4JI6 - chains A and N of the 21 polymer chains in the assembly; structure by X-ray diffraction, 3.55 A resolution.

== Chain A ==
Molecule: 16S rRNA
Organism: Thermus thermophilus
Sequence (1522 nucleotides; each row starts with the number of its first residue; note: 42 numbers in that range are skipped by the numbering (no residue carries them; nothing is unmodelled there); a row labelled like 190A-190L holds insertion residues (190A, then the next letters in order); numbering starts at 0):
     0 UUUGUUGGAGAGUUUGAUCCUGGCUCAGGGUGAACGCUGGCGGCGUGCCU
    50 AAGACAUGCAAGUCGUGCGGG
    73 CCGCGGGGUUUU
    88 ACUCCG
    95 UGGUC
   101 AGCGGCGGACGGGUGAGUAACGCGUGGGU
  129A G
   130 ACCUACCCGGAAGAGGGGGACAACCCGGGGAAACUCGGGCUAAUCCCCCA
   180 UGUGGACCCGC
190A-190L CCCUUGGGGUGU
   191 GUCCAAAGGGCUUU
   216 GCCCGCUUCCGGAUGGGCCCGCGUCCCAUCAGCUAGUUGGUGGGGUAAUG
   266 GCCCACCAAGGCGACGACGGGUAGCCGGUCUGAGAGGAUGGCCGGCCACA
   316 GGGGCACUGAGACACGGGCCCCACUCCUACGGGAGGCAGCAGUUAGGAAU
   366 CUUCCGCAAUGGGCGCAAGCCUGACGGAGCGACGCCGCUUGGAGGAAGAA
   416 GCCCUUCGGGGUGUAAACUCCUGAA
   442 CCCGGGACGAAACCCCCGACGA
   474 GGGGACUGACGGUACCGGG
   494 GUAAUAGCGCCGGCCAACUCCGUGCCAGCAGCCGCGGUAAUACGGAGGGC
   544 GCGAGCGUUACCCGGAUUCACUGGGCGUAAAGGGCGUGUAGGCGGCCUGG
   594 GGCGUCCCAUGUGAAAGACCACGGCUCAACCGUGGGGGAGCGUGGGAUAC
   644 GCUCAGGCUAGACGGUGGGAGAGGGUGGUGGAAUUCCCGGAGUAGCGGUG
   694 AAAUGCGCAGAUACCGGGAGGAACGCCGAUGGCGAAGGCAGCCACCUGGU
   744 CCACCCGUGACGCUGAGGCGCGAAAGCGUGGGGAGCAAACCGGAUUAGAU
   794 ACCCGGGUAGUCCACGCCCUAAACGAUGCGCGCUAGGUCUCUGGGUCU
   848 CCUGGGGGCCGAAGCUAACGCGUUAAGCGCGCCGCCUGGGGAGUACGGCC
   898 GCAAGGCUGAAACUCAAAGGAAUUGACGGGGGCCCGCACAAGCGGUGGAG
   948 CAUGUGGUUUAAUUCGAAGXAACGCGAAGAACCUUACCAGGCCUUGACAU
   998 GCUAGG
 1003A G
  1004 AACCCGGGUGAAAGCCUGGGGUGCCCC
1030A-1030D GCGA
  1031 GGGGAGCCCUAGCACAGGUGCUGCAUGGCCGUCGUCAGCUCGUGCCGUGA
  1081 GGUGUUGGGUUAAGUCCCGCAACGAGCGCAACCCCCGCCGUUAGUUGCCA
  1131 GCGGUUCGGCCGGGCACUCUAACGGGACUGCCCGCGAAA
  1171 GCGGGAGGAAGGAGGGGACGACGUCUGGUCAGCAUGGCCCUUACGGCCUG
  1221 GGCGACACACGUGCUACAAUGCCCACUACAAAGCGAUGCCACCCGGCAAC
  1271 GGGGAGCUAAUCGCAAAAAGGUGGGCCCAGUUCGGAUUGGGGUCUGCAAC
  1321 CCGACCCCAUGAAGCCGGAAUCGCUAGUAAUCGCGGAUCAG
 1361A C
  1362 CAUGCCGCGGUGAAUACGUUCCCGGGCCUUGUACACACXGCCXGUXACGC
  1412 CAUGGGAGCGGGCUCUACCCGAAGUCGCCGGG
  1446 AGCCUACGGG
  1459 CAGGCGCCGAGGGUAGGGCCCGUGACUGGGGCGAAGUCGUAACAAGGUAG
  1509 CUGUACCGGAAGGUGCGGCUGGAUCCACUCCUUUCU
Not modelled in the structure: 0-2, 1534-1538
Construct notes: conflict C1534 (A2157 in M26923.1), A1535 (C2158 in M26923.1)
Modified residues: PSU (pseudouridine-5'-monophosphate) at position 516, 7MG (7N-methyl-8-hydroguanosine-5'-monophosphate) at position 527, M2G (N2-dimethylguanosine-5'-monophosphate) at position 966, 5MC (5-methylcytidine-5'-monophosphate) at position 967, 2MG (2N-methylguanosine-5'-monophosphate) at position 1207, 5MC (5-methylcytidine-5'-monophosphate) at position 1400, 4OC (4n,o2'-methylcytidine-5'-monophosphate) at position 1402, 5MC (5-methylcytidine-5'-monophosphate) at position 1404, 5MC (5-methylcytidine-5'-monophosphate) at position 1407, UR3 (3-methyluridine-5'-monophoshate) at position 1498, MA6 (6N-dimethyladenosine-5'-monophoshate) at position 1518, MA6 (6N-dimethyladenosine-5'-monophoshate) at position 1519, PSU (pseudouridine-5'-monophosphate) at position 1540, PSU (pseudouridine-5'-monophosphate) at position 1541
Bound ions: Mg2+ site 1: G3 (shared with 1 residue of chain D); Mg2+ site 2 near U12 (its only coordinating residue here); Mg2+ site 3 near G21 (its only coordinating residue here); Mg2+ site 4 near G22 (its only coordinating residue here); Mg2+ site 5: G22, U884; Mg2+ site 6 near G27 (its only coordinating residue here); Mg2+ site 7 near A53 (its only coordinating residue here); Mg2+ site 8: A59, U387; Mg2+ site 9 near G61 (its only coordinating residue here); Mg2+ site 10 near U83 (its only coordinating residue here); Mg2+ site 11 near G97 (its only coordinating residue here); Mg2+ site 12 near U98 (its only coordinating residue here); 102 more Mg2+ sites not listed
Reported in the primary citation:
  - conformationally variable residues: A1492, A1493
  - mutagenesis - C1490U: increased growth

== Chain N ==
Protein: Ribosomal protein S14
Organism: Thermus thermophilus
UniProt: Q5SHQ1 (RS14Z_THET8); numbering as in UniProt (aligned over 1-61)
Chain sequence (61 residues; row label = number of the first residue in the row):
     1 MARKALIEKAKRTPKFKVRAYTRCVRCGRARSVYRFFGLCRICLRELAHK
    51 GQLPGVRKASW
Not modelled in the structure: 1
Bound ions: Zn2+: Cys-24, Cys-27, Cys-40, Cys-43

== Interface between chain A and chain N ==
Residue-residue contacts - 73 pairs, chain A then chain N:
  G973(A) / Arg-29(N)  hydrogen bond to the sugar
  G973(A) / Arg-41(N)  hydrogen bond to the phosphate
  A974(A) / Arg-29(N)  salt bridge to the phosphate
  A974(A) / Arg-31(N)  hydrogen bond to the base
  A974(A) / Ser-32(N)  hydrogen bond to the phosphate
  A974(A) / Arg-41(N)  salt bridge to the phosphate
  A975(A) / Arg-31(N)  phosphate contact
  A975(A) / Ser-32(N)  hydrogen bond to the sugar
  A975(A) / Tyr-34(N)  base contact
  G976(A) / Arg-31(N)  phosphate contact
  A977(A) / Arg-31(N)  salt bridge to the phosphate
  C979(A) / Val-18(N)  hydrogen bond to the base
  C979(A) / Arg-19(N)  hydrogen bond to the base
  C980(A) / Val-18(N)  base contact
  C980(A) / Arg-19(N)  sugar contact
  C980(A) / Ala-20(N)  base contact
  C980(A) / Tyr-21(N)  sugar contact
  U981(A) / Leu-6(N)  phosphate contact
  U981(A) / Tyr-21(N)  sugar contact
  U981(A) / Arg-23(N)  phosphate contact
  U982(A) / Arg-23(N)  salt bridge to the phosphate
  U982(A) / Ala-30(N)  phosphate contact
  A983(A) / Arg-3(N)  salt bridge to the phosphate
  A983(A) / Leu-6(N)  phosphate contact
  A994(A) / Ala-5(N)  base contact
  C995(A) / Lys-4(N)  hydrogen bond to the base
  A996(A) / Lys-4(N)  sugar contact
  A1015(A) / Lys-15(N)  hydrogen bond to the phosphate
  A1016(A) / Lys-15(N)  salt bridge to the phosphate
  G1047(A) / Lys-4(N)  salt bridge to the phosphate
  G1048(A) / Arg-3(N)  phosphate contact
  G1048(A) / Lys-4(N)  hydrogen bond to the phosphate
  U1049(A) / Ala-2(N)  base contact
  U1049(A) / Arg-3(N)  phosphate contact
  C1059(A) / Arg-45(N)  hydrogen bond to the phosphate
  C1060(A) / Arg-45(N)  salt bridge to the phosphate
  C1114(A) / Ser-60(N)  hydrogen bond to the sugar
  C1115(A) / Trp-61(N)  hydrogen bond to the sugar
  G1186(A) / Trp-61(N)  base contact
  G1187(A) / Ser-60(N)  hydrogen bond to the base
  G1187(A) / Trp-61(N)  sugar contact
  A1188(A) / Lys-58(N)  hydrogen bond to the phosphate
  A1188(A) / Ser-60(N)  sugar contact
  C1189(A) / Lys-58(N)  salt bridge to the phosphate
  G1202(A) / Cys-27(N)  base contact
  G1202(A) / Arg-29(N)  hydrogen bond to the sugar
  G1202(A) / Ile-42(N)  base contact
  G1202(A) / Cys-43(N)  hydrogen bond to the base
  G1202(A) / Glu-46(N)  hydrogen bond to the base
  C1203(A) / Ala-2(N)  hydrogen bond to the phosphate
  C1203(A) / Cys-27(N)  sugar contact
  G1216(A) / Arg-3(N)  salt bridge to the phosphate
  G1216(A) / Ala-5(N)  sugar contact
  C1217(A) / Arg-3(N)  salt bridge to the phosphate
  C1217(A) / Ala-5(N)  phosphate contact
  C1217(A) / Glu-8(N)  phosphate contact
  C1218(A) / Glu-8(N)  phosphate contact
  U1219(A) / Arg-19(N)  salt bridge to the phosphate
  G1316(A) / Val-18(N)  phosphate contact
  C1317(A) / Phe-16(N)  stacking on the base
  C1317(A) / Lys-17(N)  salt bridge to the phosphate
  C1317(A) / Val-18(N)  phosphate contact
  C1317(A) / Arg-19(N)  base contact
  A1357(A) / Tyr-34(N)  sugar contact
  U1358(A) / Val-33(N)  sugar contact
  U1358(A) / Tyr-34(N)  phosphate contact
  U1358(A) / Arg-35(N)  salt bridge to the phosphate
  C1359(A) / Thr-22(N)  hydrogen bond to the phosphate
  C1359(A) / Val-33(N)  phosphate contact
  C1359(A) / Arg-35(N)  salt bridge to the phosphate
  A1360(A) / Arg-35(N)  salt bridge to the phosphate
  G1368(A) / Trp-61(N)  phosphate contact
  C1369(A) / Trp-61(N)  hydrogen bond to the phosphate
Other interface residues (no listed pair), chain A (41 interface residues in all): A1318
Other interface residues (no listed pair), chain N (33 interface residues in all): Lys-11, Phe-36

== In short ==
41 residues of chain A face 33 of chain N across their interface; the contacts include 21 hydrogen bonds, 16
salt bridges and 1 aromatic stacking contact. Polar contacts include A974(A)/Arg-31(N), C979(A)/Val-18(N) and
C979(A)/Arg-19(N). The paper reports that C1490U of chain A increases growth; conformational variability at
A1492(A) and A1493(A).
Here chain A is 16S rRNA and chain N is Ribosomal protein S14, both from Thermus thermophilus. Entry 4JI6
(Crystal Structure of 30S ribosomal subunit from Thermus thermophilus) was determined by X-ray diffraction,
deposited together with 4JI0, 4JI1, 4JI2, 4JI3, 4JI4, 4JI5, 4JI7 and 4JI8.
